PDB entry 3BQU | X-ray diffraction, 3.00 A resolution | chains A and B of the 4 polymer chains in the assembly

== Chain A ==
Name: 2F5 Fab' light chain
Organism: Homo sapiens
Notes: antibody fragment or engineered binder
Sequence (214 residues; row label = number of the first residue in the row):
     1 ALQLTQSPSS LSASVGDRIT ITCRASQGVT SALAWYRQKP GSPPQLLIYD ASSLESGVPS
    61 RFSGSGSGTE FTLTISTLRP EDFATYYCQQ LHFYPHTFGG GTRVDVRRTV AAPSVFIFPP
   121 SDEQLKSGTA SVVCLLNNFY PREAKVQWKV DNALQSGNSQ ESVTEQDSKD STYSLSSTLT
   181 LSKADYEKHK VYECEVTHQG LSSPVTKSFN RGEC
Unresolved in the structure: 212-214
Cystine bridges: Cys-23/Cys-88, Cys-134/Cys-194

== Chain B ==
Name: 2F5 Fab' heavy chain
Organism: Homo sapiens
Notes: antibody fragment or engineered binder
Sequence (235 residues; each row starts with the number of its first residue):
     1 RITLKESGPP LVKPTQTLTL TCSFSGFSLS DFGVGVGWIR QPPGKALEWL AIIYSDDDKR
    61 YSPSLNTRLT ITKDTSKNQV VLVMTRVSPV DTATYFCAHR RGPTTLFGVP IARGPVNAMD
   121 VWGQGITVTI SSTSTKGPSV FPLAPSSKST AGGAAALGCL VKDYFPEPVT VSWNSGALTS
   181 GVHTFPAVLQ SSGLYSLSSV VTVPSSSLGT QTYTCNVNHK PSNTKVDKRV EPKSC
Unresolved in the structure: 112-115, 146-153, 209-213, 232-235
Cystine bridges: Cys-22/Cys-97, Cys-159/Cys-215

== How chain A and chain B interact ==
Contacting residue pairs (74; chain A residue first):
  Ala-32(A) / Asn-117(B)
  Leu-33(A) / Asn-117(B)
  Ala-34(A) / Asn-117(B)
  Ala-34(A) / Ala-118(B)  hydrophobic
  Tyr-36(A) / Ala-118(B)
  Tyr-36(A) / Met-119(B)  hydrogen bond (side chain-backbone)
  Tyr-36(A) / Trp-122(B)
  Gln-38(A) / Gln-41(B)  hydrogen bond
  Pro-43(A) / Phe-96(B)  hydrophobic
  Pro-43(A) / Gly-123(B)
  Pro-44(A) / Trp-122(B)  hydrophobic
  Leu-46(A) / Ala-118(B)  hydrophobic
  Leu-46(A) / Asp-120(B)
  Tyr-49(A) / Arg-101(B)
  Tyr-49(A) / Asn-117(B)
  Tyr-49(A) / Ala-118(B)  hydrophobic
  Asp-50(A) / Asn-117(B)  hydrogen bond
  Glu-55(A) / Arg-101(B)  salt bridge
  Glu-55(A) / Asp-120(B)
  Tyr-87(A) / Gln-41(B)
  Tyr-87(A) / Lys-45(B)
  Tyr-87(A) / Ala-46(B)  hydrophobic
  Tyr-87(A) / Leu-47(B)
  Gln-89(A) / Trp-49(B)
  Gln-89(A) / Met-119(B)
  Leu-91(A) / Arg-100(B)
  Leu-91(A) / Val-116(B)
  Leu-91(A) / Asn-117(B)
  Leu-91(A) / Ala-118(B)
  Tyr-94(A) / Trp-49(B)  hydrophobic
  Tyr-94(A) / Ile-52(B)  hydrophobic
  Tyr-94(A) / Tyr-54(B)  hydrogen bond
  Tyr-94(A) / Arg-60(B)
  Pro-95(A) / Trp-49(B)  hydrophobic
  Pro-95(A) / Pro-63(B)
  His-96(A) / Trp-49(B)
  His-96(A) / Tyr-54(B)
  His-96(A) / Arg-100(B)
  Phe-98(A) / Ile-39(B)  hydrophobic
  Phe-98(A) / Leu-47(B)
  Phe-98(A) / Trp-49(B)  hydrophobic
  Phe-98(A) / Trp-122(B)  hydrophobic
  Gly-100(A) / Ala-46(B)
  Phe-116(A) / Ala-156(B)  hydrophobic
  Phe-118(A) / Leu-143(B)
  Phe-118(A) / Ala-144(B)
  Phe-118(A) / Ala-156(B)
  Phe-118(A) / Leu-157(B)
  Ser-121(A) / Phe-141(B)
  Ser-121(A) / Pro-142(B)
  Glu-123(A) / Val-140(B)
  Glu-123(A) / Phe-141(B)
  Glu-123(A) / Lys-228(B)  salt bridge
  Gln-124(A) / Phe-141(B)
  Ser-131(A) / Leu-160(B)
  Ser-131(A) / Lys-162(B)  hydrogen bond
  Val-133(A) / Leu-143(B)  hydrophobic
  Leu-135(A) / Phe-185(B)  hydrophobic
  Leu-135(A) / Val-200(B)  hydrophobic
  Asn-137(A) / His-183(B)  hydrogen bond
  Asn-137(A) / Thr-202(B)
  Asn-138(A) / His-183(B)
  Gln-160(A) / Val-188(B)
  Gln-160(A) / Leu-189(B)  hydrogen bond (side chain-backbone)
  Gln-160(A) / Gln-190(B)
  Ser-162(A) / Phe-185(B)
  Ser-162(A) / Pro-186(B)  hydrogen bond (side chain-backbone)
  Val-163(A) / Pro-186(B)
  Thr-164(A) / Phe-185(B)
  Ser-174(A) / His-183(B)  hydrogen bond
  Ser-174(A) / Phe-185(B)
  Leu-175(A) / Phe-185(B)
  Ser-176(A) / Phe-185(B)
  Ser-176(A) / Ser-198(B)  hydrogen bond
Interface residues without a listed pair, chain A (41 interface residues in all): Ser-31, Gly-99, Thr-129, Glu-161, Thr-180
Interface residues without a listed pair, chain B (45 interface residues in all): Glu-48, Ser-62, Gln-124, Pro-145, Ala-154, Ala-155

== Overview ==
41 residues of chain A face 45 of chain B across their interface; the contacts include 10 hydrogen bonds and 2
salt bridges. Polar contacts include Glu-55(A)/Arg-101(B), Glu-123(A)/Lys-228(B) and Tyr-36(A)/Met-119(B).
Here chain A is 2F5 Fab' light chain and chain B is 2F5 Fab' heavy chain, both from Homo sapiens. Entry 3BQU
(Crystal Structure of the 2F5 Fab'-3H6 Fab Complex) was determined by X-ray diffraction.
